PDB entry 2XGP | X-ray diffraction, 2.70 A resolution | chains B and Q of the 3 polymer chains in the assembly

Chain B:
Name: DNA polymerase eta
Organism: Saccharomyces cerevisiae
Notes: EC 2.7.7.7
Reference sequence: Q04049 (POLH_YEAST); numbering as in UniProt (aligned over 1-513)
Chain sequence (536 residues; each row starts with the number of its first residue; numbers below 1 keep their minus sign (Met-22 is residue -22)):
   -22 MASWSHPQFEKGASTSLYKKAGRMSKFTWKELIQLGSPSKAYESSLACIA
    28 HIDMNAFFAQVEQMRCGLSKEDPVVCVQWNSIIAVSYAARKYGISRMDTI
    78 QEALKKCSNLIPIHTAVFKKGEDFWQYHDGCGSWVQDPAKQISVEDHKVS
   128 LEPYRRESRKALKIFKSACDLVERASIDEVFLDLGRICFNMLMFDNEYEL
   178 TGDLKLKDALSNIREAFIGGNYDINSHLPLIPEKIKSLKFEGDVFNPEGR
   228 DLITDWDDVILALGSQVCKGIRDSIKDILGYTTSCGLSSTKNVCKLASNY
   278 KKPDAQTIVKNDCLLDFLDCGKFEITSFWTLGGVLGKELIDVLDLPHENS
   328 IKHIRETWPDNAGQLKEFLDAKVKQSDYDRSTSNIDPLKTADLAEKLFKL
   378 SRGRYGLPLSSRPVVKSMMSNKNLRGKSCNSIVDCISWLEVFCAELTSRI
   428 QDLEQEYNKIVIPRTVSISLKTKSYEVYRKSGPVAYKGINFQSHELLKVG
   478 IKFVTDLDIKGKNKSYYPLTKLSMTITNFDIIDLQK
Unresolved in the structure: -22 to -2, 511-513
Sequence notes: expression tag (-22 to 0)
Swiss-Prot annotation at these positions:
  - binding site (Mg(2+)): Asp30, Asp155
  - mutagenesis: Asp30 (D30A: Abolishes DNA polymerase activity), Phe34 (F34L: Alters translesion activity), Glu39 (E39A: Abolishes DNA polymerase activity), Tyr64 (Y64F/A: Decreases efficiency of nucleotide incorporation), Arg67 (R67A: Decreases efficiency of nucleotide incorporation), Asp155 (D155A: Abolishes DNA polymerase activity and increases UV-induced mutations), Glu156 (E156A: Decreases efficiency of nucleotide incorporation), Lys279 (K279A: Decreases efficiency of nucleotide incorporation)
Metal / ion sites: Ca2+ site 1: Asp30, Glu156; Ca2+ site 2: Gly98, Glu417; Ca2+ site 3 near Asp155 (its only coordinating residue here); Ca2+ site 4 near Asp289 (its only coordinating residue here)

Chain Q:
Molecule: 9-nt DNA strand
Sequence (9 nucleotides; row label = number of the first residue in the row):
     5 GTGGATGAG

Chain B / chain Q interface:
Pairs across the interface - 18 pairs, chain B then chain Q:
  Arg73(B) - DG13(Q)  base contact
  Glu156(B) - DG13(Q)  phosphate contact
  Lys272(B) - DG13(Q)  salt bridge to the phosphate
  Phe305(B) - DA12(Q)  phosphate contact
  Trp306(B) - DG11(Q)  phosphate contact
  Trp306(B) - DA12(Q)  phosphate contact
  Thr307(B) - DA12(Q)  phosphate contact
  Leu308(B) - DA12(Q)  phosphate contact
  Gly309(B) - DA12(Q)  hydrogen bond to the phosphate
  Gly310(B) - DG11(Q)  phosphate contact
  Gly310(B) - DA12(Q)  phosphate contact
  Val311(B) - DT10(Q)  phosphate contact
  Val311(B) - DG11(Q)  hydrogen bond to the phosphate
  Leu312(B) - DG11(Q)  hydrogen bond to the phosphate
  Asn361(B) - DT10(Q)  phosphate contact
  Val454(B) - DG7(Q)  phosphate contact
  Arg456(B) - DT6(Q)  salt bridge to the phosphate
  Arg456(B) - DG7(Q)  salt bridge to the phosphate

Overview:
14 residues of chain B face 6 of chain Q across their interface, with 3 hydrogen bonds and 3 salt bridges.
Polar pairs include Gly309(B)-DA12(Q), Val311(B)-DG11(Q) and Leu312(B)-DG11(Q). UniProt lists Mg2+-binding
residues Asp30(B) and Asp155(B) and 8 mutagenesis sites on chain B.
Here chain B is DNA polymerase eta (Saccharomyces cerevisiae) and chain Q is a 9-nt DNA strand. Entry 2XGP
(Yeast DNA polymerase eta in complex with C8-2-acetylaminofluorene containing DNA) was determined by X-ray
diffraction, deposited together with 2XGQ.
